Entry 4FIE (X-ray diffraction, 3.11 A resolution); this record covers chain A.

# Chain A
Molecule: Serine/threonine-protein kinase PAK 4
Source organism: Homo sapiens
Notes: EC 2.7.11.1
Reference sequence: O96013 (PAK4_HUMAN); the author numbering skips numbers that UniProt does not, so the offset changes along the chain: 4-55 = UniProt 1-52; 221-591 = UniProt 53-423
Amino-acid sequence (423 residues; each row starts with the number of its first residue; note: 165 numbers in that range are skipped by the numbering (no residue carries them; nothing is unmodelled there)):
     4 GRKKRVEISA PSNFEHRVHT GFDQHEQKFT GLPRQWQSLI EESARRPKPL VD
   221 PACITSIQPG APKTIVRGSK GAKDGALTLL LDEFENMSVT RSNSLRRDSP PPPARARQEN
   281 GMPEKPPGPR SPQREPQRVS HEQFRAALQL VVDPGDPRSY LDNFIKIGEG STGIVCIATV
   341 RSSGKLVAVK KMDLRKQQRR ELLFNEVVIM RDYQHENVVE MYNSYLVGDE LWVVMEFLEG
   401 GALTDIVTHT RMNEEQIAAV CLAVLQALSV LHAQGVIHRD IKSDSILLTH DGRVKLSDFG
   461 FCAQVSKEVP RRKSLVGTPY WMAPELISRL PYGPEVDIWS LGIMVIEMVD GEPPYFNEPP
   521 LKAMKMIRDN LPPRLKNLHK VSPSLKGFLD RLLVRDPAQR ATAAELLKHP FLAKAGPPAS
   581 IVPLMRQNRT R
Disordered / not traced: 4-48, 221-296, 591
Differences from the reference sequence: cloning artifact (4)
Modified residues: Ser-474 (phosphoserine; SEP)
Residues lining bound ligands: AMP-PNP (ANP; phosphoaminophosphonic acid-adenylate ester): Pro-52, Gly-328, Glu-329, Gly-330, Ser-331, Thr-332, Gly-333, Val-335, Ala-348, Lys-350, Glu-366, Met-395, Glu-396, Phe-397, Leu-398, Ala-402, Asp-440, Asp-444, Leu-447, Ser-457, Asp-458, Phe-459, Gly-460, Phe-461
What the authors report for this chain:
  - post-translational modification sites: Ser-474
  - mutagenesis - R49A/P50A/K51A/P52A: increased catalytic activity

# In short
Ligands of chain A: AMP-PNP. From the paper: R49A/P50A/K51A/P52A increase catalytic activity; a modification
site at Ser-474.
Chain A is Serine/threonine-protein kinase PAK 4 (Homo sapiens); the structure, Full-length human PAK4, was
determined by X-ray diffraction (same publication as 4FIF, 4FIG, 4FIH, 4FII and 4FIJ).
